PDB entry 1W85 | X-ray diffraction, 2.00 A resolution | chains B and I of the 5 polymer chains in the assembly

== Chain B ==
Protein: Pyruvate dehydrogenase E1 component, beta subunit
Source organism: Geobacillus stearothermophilus
Notes: EC 1.2.4.1
UniProt: P21874 (ODPB_BACST); residue numbers follow UniProt; this construct covers 1-324
Amino-acid sequence (324 residues; each row starts with the number of its first residue):
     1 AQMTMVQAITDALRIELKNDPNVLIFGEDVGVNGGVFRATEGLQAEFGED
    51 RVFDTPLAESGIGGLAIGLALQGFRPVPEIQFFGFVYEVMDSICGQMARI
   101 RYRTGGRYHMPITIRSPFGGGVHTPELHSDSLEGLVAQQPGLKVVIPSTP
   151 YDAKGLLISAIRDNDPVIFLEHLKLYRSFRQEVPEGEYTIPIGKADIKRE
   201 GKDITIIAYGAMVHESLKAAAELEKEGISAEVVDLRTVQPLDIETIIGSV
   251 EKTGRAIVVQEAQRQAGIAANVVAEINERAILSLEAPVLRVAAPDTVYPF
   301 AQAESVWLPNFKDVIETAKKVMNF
Bound ions: K+: I112, T113, A160, D163, D165
Small-molecule neighbours: thiamine diphosphate (TPP): E28, L57, E59, Q81, F85, E88

== Chain I ==
Protein: Dihydrolipoyllysine-residue acetyltransferase component of pyruvate
Source organism: Geobacillus stearothermophilus
Notes: EC 2.3.1.12; fragment: peripheral subunit binding domain (psbd), residues 122-170
UniProt: P11961 (ODP2_BACST); residues 123-171 here correspond to UniProt positions 122-170 (UniProt number = residue number - 1)
Amino-acid sequence (49 residues; row label = number of the first residue in the row):
   123 AGPNRRVIAMPSVRKYAREKGVDIRLVQGTGKNGRVLKEDIDAFLAGGA
Disordered / not traced: 123-127, 170-171

== How chain B and chain I interact ==
Pairs across the interface (14; chain B residue first):
  I281(B) - A131(I)
  I281(B) - M132(I)  hydrophobic
  I281(B) - P133(I)
  L282(B) - V129(I)
  L282(B) - I130(I)
  L282(B) - A131(I)  hydrogen bond (backbone-backbone)
  L282(B) - M132(I)  hydrophobic
  L282(B) - R136(I)  hydrogen bond (backbone-side chain)
  L282(B) - R157(I)
  S283(B) - R136(I)
  L284(B) - P133(I)
  L284(B) - R136(I)
  E285(B) - R136(I)  salt bridge
  F324(B) - K137(I)  hydrogen bond (backbone-side chain)

== Summary ==
6 residues of chain B and 8 residues of chain I are in contact; the contacts include 3 hydrogen bonds and 1
salt bridge. Polar contacts include E285(B)-R136(I), L282(B)-R136(I) and F324(B)-K137(I). Bound to chain B:
thiamine diphosphate.
Chain B is Pyruvate dehydrogenase E1 component, beta subunit and chain I is Dihydrolipoyllysine-residue
acetyltransferase component of pyruvate, both from Geobacillus stearothermophilus; the structure, The crystal
structure of pyruvate dehydrogenase E1 bound to the peripheral subunit binding domain of E2, was determined by
X-ray diffraction, deposited together with 1W88.
